PDB entry 5S5B | X-ray diffraction, 2.30 A resolution | chains B and E of the 6 polymer chains in the assembly

== Chain B ==
Name: Tubulin beta-2B chain
From: Bos taurus
UniProt: Q6B856 (TBB2B_BOVIN); the author numbering skips numbers that UniProt does not, so the offset changes along the chain: 1-42 = UniProt 1-42; 45-360 = UniProt 43-358; 369-455 = UniProt 359-445
Chain sequence (445 residues; row label = number of the first residue in the row; note: 10 numbers in that range are skipped by the numbering (no residue carries them; nothing is unmodelled there)):
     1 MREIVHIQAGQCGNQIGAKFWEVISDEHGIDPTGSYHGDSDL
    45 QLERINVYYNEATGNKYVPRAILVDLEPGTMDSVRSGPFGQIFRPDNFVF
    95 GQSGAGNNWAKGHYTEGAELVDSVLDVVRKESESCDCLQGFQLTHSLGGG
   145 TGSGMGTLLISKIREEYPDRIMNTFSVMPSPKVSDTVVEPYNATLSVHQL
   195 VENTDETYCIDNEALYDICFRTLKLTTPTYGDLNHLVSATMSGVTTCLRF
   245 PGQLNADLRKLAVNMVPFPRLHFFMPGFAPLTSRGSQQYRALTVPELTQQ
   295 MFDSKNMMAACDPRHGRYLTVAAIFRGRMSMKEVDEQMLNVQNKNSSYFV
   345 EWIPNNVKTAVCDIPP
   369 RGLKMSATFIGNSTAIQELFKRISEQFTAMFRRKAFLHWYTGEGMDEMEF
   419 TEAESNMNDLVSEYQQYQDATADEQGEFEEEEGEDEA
Not modelled in the structure: 247-249, 279-280, 438-455
Swiss-Prot annotation at these positions:
  - motif: Met-1 to Ile-4 (MREI motif)
  - binding site (GTP): Gln-11, Glu-71, Ser-140, Gly-144, Thr-145, Gly-146, Asn-206, Asn-228
  - binding site (Mg(2+)): Glu-71
  - modified residue: Ser-40 (Phosphoserine), Thr-57 (Phosphothreonine), Lys-60 (N6-acetyllysine), Ser-174 (Phosphoserine), Thr-287 (Phosphothreonine), Thr-292 (Phosphothreonine), Arg-320 (Omega-N-methylarginine), Glu-448 (5-glutamyl polyglutamate)
  - cross-link (Glycyl lysine isopeptide (Lys-Gly)): Lys-60 (interchain with G-Cter in ubiquitin), Lys-326 (interchain with G-Cter in ubiquitin)
Ion coordination: Mg2+: Gln-11 (together with GDP); Ca2+ near Glu-113 (its only coordinating residue here)
Ligand contacts: GDP (guanosine-5'-diphosphate): Gly-10, Gln-11, Cys-12, Gln-15, Ile-16, Asp-69, Ala-99, Asn-101, Ser-140, Gly-142, Gly-143, Gly-144, Thr-145, Gly-146, Ser-147, Val-171, Pro-173, Val-177, Asp-179, Glu-183, Asn-206, Leu-209, Tyr-224, Leu-227, Asn-228

== Chain E ==
Name: Stathmin-4
From: Rattus norvegicus
UniProt: P63043 (STMN4_RAT); residues 5-145 here correspond to UniProt positions 49-189 (UniProt number = residue number + 44)
Chain sequence (143 residues; numbered 3 to 145; the number before each row is that of its first residue):
     3 MADMEVIELNKCTSGQSFEVILKPPSFDGVPEFNASLPRRRDPSLEEIQK
    53 KLEAAEERRKYQEAELLKHLAEKREHEREVIQKAIEENNNFIKMAKEKLA
   103 QKMESNKENREAHLAAMLERLQEKDKHAEEVRKNKELKEEASR
Not modelled in the structure: 3-5, 29-43, 144-145
Construct notes: initiating methionine (3); expression tag (4)
Swiss-Prot annotation at these positions:
  - modified residue: Ser-46 (Phosphoserine)

== Interface between chain B and chain E ==
Residue-residue contacts (26):
  His-107(B) / Lys-75(E)  hydrogen bond
  Tyr-108(B) / His-78(E)
  Tyr-108(B) / Glu-79(E)
  Tyr-108(B) / Val-82(E)  hydrophobic
  Tyr-108(B) / Ile-83(E)
  Leu-152(B) / Arg-76(E)
  Leu-152(B) / Glu-79(E)
  Ser-155(B) / Leu-72(E)
  Ser-155(B) / Lys-75(E)
  Ser-155(B) / Arg-76(E)  hydrogen bond
  Lys-156(B) / Arg-76(E)
  Lys-156(B) / Glu-79(E)  salt bridge
  Arg-158(B) / Leu-68(E)
  Glu-159(B) / Leu-72(E)
  Glu-159(B) / Arg-76(E)  salt bridge
  Pro-162(B) / Glu-65(E)
  Gln-193(B) / Lys-75(E)
  Glu-196(B) / His-71(E)  salt bridge
  Thr-409(B) / Glu-89(E)
  Glu-411(B) / Val-82(E)
  Glu-411(B) / Ala-86(E)
  Gly-412(B) / Val-82(E)
  Gly-412(B) / Lys-85(E)
  Gly-412(B) / Ala-86(E)
  Met-413(B) / Val-82(E)
  Glu-417(B) / His-78(E)  salt bridge
Interface residues without a listed pair, chain B (18 interface residues in all): Thr-109, Gly-410, Asp-414
Interface residues without a listed pair, chain E (14 interface residues in all): Leu-69

== In short ==
The interface between chain B and chain E involves 18 residues on one side and 14 on the other, with 2
hydrogen bonds and 4 salt bridges. Polar pairs include Lys-156(B)/Glu-79(E), Glu-159(B)/Arg-76(E) and
Glu-196(B)/His-71(E). Chain B binds GDP.
Here chain B is Tubulin beta-2B chain (Bos taurus) and chain E is Stathmin-4 (Rattus norvegicus). Entry 5S5B
(Tubulin-Z906021418-complex) was determined by X-ray diffraction (same publication as 5S4L, 5S4M, 5S4N, 5S4O,
5S4P, 5S4Q and 52 further entries).
